Entry 3J99 (electron microscopy, 8.20 A resolution (very low resolution: no residue pairs are listed; an interface is given only as per-side residue counts)); this record covers chains C and D of the 13 polymer chains in the assembly.

[Chain C (and D)]
Protein: Vesicle-fusing ATPase
Organism: Cricetulus griseus
Notes: EC 3.6.4.6; chain D of this document is another copy of the same molecule, construct and numbering; everything in this record applies to it too
Reference sequence: P18708 (NSF_CRIGR); residues 1-744 here = UniProt positions 1-744
Chain sequence (747 residues; row label = number of the first residue in the row; numbers below 1 keep their minus sign (Gly-2 is residue -2)):
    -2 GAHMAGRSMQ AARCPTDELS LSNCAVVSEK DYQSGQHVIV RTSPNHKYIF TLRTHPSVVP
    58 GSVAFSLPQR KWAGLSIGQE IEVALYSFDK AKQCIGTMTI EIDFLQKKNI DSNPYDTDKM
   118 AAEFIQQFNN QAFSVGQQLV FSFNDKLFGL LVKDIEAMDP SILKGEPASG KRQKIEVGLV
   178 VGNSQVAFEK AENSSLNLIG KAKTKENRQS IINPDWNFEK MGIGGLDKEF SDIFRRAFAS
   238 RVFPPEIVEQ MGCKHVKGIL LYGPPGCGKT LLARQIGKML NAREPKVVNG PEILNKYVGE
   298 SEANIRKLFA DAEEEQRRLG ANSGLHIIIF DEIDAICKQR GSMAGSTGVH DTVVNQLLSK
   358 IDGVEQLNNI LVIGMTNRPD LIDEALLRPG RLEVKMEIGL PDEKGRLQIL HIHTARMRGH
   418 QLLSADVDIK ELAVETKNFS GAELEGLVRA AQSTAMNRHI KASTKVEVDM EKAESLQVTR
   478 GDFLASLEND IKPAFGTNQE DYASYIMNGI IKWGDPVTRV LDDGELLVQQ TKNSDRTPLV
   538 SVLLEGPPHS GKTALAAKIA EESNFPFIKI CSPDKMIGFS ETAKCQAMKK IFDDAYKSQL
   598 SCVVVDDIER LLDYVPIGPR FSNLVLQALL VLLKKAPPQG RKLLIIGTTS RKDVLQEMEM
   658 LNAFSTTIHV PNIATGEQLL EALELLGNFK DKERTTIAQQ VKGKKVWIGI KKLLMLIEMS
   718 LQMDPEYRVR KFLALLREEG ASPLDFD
Unresolved in the structure: -2 to 0, 156-168, 202-216, 335-346, 458-478, 738-744 (chain D: -2 to 0, 156-168, 202-216, 334-347, 458-479, 738-744)
Construct notes: expression tag (-2 to 0)
Curated features (UniProtKB/Swiss-Prot):
  - binding site (ATP): Asn505 to Trp510, Pro545 to Leu552
  - binding site (Mg(2+)): Thr550
  - modified residue: Lys105 (N6-acetyllysine), Ser207 (Phosphoserine), Tyr259 (Phosphotyrosine), Ser569 (Phosphoserine)

[How chain C and chain D interact]
At this resolution (8 A) residue pairs are not listed: 60 residues of chain C and 50 of chain D lie at the interface.

[In short]
60 residues of chain C and 50 residues of chain D are in contact. Curated annotation (UniProt) lists 14
ATP-binding residues and Mg2+-binding residue Thr550(C) on chain C.
Chain C and chain D are both Vesicle-fusing ATPase (Cricetulus griseus); the structure, Structure of 20S
supercomplex, was determined by electron microscopy (same publication as 3J94, 3J95, 3J96, 3J97 and 3J98).
